5VVS - chains B and J of the 15 polymer chains in the assembly; structure by electron microscopy, 6.40 A resolution (low resolution: residue-level contacts below are approximate; hydrogen-bond / salt-bridge calls are withheld).

Chain B:
Protein: DNA-directed RNA polymerase II subunit RPB2
Organism: Saccharomyces cerevisiae (strain ATCC 204508 / S288c)
Notes: EC 2.7.7.6
Reference sequence: P08518 (RPB2_YEAST); numbering as in UniProt (aligned over 1-1224)
Chain sequence (1224 residues; numbered 1 to 1224; the number before each row is that of its first residue):
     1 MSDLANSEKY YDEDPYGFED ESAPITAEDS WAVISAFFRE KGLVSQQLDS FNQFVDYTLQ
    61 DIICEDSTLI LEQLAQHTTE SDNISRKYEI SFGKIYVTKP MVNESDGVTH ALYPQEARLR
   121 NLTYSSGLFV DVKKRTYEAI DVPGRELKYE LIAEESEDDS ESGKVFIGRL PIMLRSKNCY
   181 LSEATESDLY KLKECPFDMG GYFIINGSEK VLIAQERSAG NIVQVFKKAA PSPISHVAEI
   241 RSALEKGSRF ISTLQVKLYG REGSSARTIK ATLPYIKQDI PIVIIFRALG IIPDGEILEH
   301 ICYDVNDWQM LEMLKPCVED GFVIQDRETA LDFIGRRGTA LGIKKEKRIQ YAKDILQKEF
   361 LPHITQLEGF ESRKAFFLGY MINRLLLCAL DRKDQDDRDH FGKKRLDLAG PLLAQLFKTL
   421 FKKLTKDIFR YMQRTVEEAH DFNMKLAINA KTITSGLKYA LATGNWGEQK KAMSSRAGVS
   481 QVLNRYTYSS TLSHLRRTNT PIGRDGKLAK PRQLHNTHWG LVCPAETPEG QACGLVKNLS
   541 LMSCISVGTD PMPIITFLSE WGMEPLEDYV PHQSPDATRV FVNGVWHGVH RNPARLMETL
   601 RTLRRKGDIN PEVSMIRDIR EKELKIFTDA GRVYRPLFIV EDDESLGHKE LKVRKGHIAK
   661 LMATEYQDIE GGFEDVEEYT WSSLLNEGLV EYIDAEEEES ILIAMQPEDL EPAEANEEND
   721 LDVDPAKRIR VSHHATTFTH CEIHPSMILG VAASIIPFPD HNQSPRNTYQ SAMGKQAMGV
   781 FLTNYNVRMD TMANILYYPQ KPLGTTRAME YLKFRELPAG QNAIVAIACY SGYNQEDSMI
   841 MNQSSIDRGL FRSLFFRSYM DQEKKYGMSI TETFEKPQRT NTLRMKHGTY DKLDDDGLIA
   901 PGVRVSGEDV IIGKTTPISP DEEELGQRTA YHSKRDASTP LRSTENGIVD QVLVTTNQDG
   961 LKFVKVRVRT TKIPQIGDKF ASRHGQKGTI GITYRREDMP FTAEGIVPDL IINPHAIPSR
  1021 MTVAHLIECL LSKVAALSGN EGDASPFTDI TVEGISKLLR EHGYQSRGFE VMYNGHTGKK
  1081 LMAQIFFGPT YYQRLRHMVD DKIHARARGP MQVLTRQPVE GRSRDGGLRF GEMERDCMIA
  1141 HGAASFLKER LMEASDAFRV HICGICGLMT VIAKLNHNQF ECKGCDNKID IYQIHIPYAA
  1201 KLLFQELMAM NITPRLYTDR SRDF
Not modelled in the structure: 1-17
Metal / ion sites: Zn2+: Cys-1163, Cys-1166

Chain J:
Protein: DNA-directed RNA polymerases I, II, and III subunit RPABC5
Organism: Saccharomyces cerevisiae (strain ATCC 204508 / S288c)
Reference sequence: P22139 (RPAB5_YEAST); numbering as in UniProt (aligned over 1-70)
Chain sequence (70 residues; each row starts with the number of its first residue):
     1 MIVPVRCFSC GKVVGDKWES YLNLLQEDEL DEGTALSRLG LKRYCCRRMI LTHVDLIEKF
    61 LRYNPLEKRD
UniProt features mapped onto this chain:
  - binding site (Zn(2+)): Cys-7, Cys-10, Cys-45, Cys-46
  - cross-link: Lys-59 (Glycyl lysine isopeptide (Lys-Gly) (interchain with G-Cter in ubiquitin))
Metal / ion sites: Zn2+: Cys-7, Ser-9, Cys-10, Cys-45

Chain B / chain J interface:
Contacting residue pairs - 63 pairs, chain B then chain J:
  Glu-186(B) with Lys-59(J)
  Ser-187(B) with Asp-70(J)
  Tyr-190(B) with Lys-59(J); Arg-62(J); Tyr-63(J); Arg-69(J); Asp-70(J)
  Lys-191(B) with Arg-69(J)
  Glu-194(B) with Tyr-63(J)
  Cys-195(B) with Tyr-63(J)
  Thr-783(B) with Phe-60(J); Tyr-63(J)
  Asn-784(B) with Tyr-63(J)
  Asn-786(B) with Phe-60(J); Tyr-63(J)
  Tyr-797(B) with Met-1(J)
  Tyr-798(B) with Met-1(J); Ile-2(J); Pro-4(J)
  Pro-799(B) with Val-54(J)
  Gln-800(B) with Met-49(J); Thr-52(J); His-53(J); Val-54(J)
  Lys-801(B) with Thr-52(J); His-53(J); Val-54(J)
  Leu-803(B) with Leu-51(J); Thr-52(J)
  Glu-816(B) with Leu-56(J)
  Pro-818(B) with Val-54(J)
  Asn-822(B) with Arg-48(J); Thr-52(J)
  Ala-823(B) with Arg-48(J)
  Ile-824(B) with Tyr-44(J); Cys-45(J); Arg-48(J)
  Arg-848(B) with Val-5(J); Arg-6(J); Cys-7(J); Phe-8(J); Gly-11(J)
  Arg-996(B) with Ser-9(J)
  Glu-1004(B) with Arg-43(J)
  Ile-1006(B) with Arg-43(J); Tyr-44(J)
  Asp-1009(B) with Arg-48(J)
  Ala-1035(B) with Leu-51(J)
  Ala-1036(B) with Leu-36(J); Tyr-44(J); Arg-47(J); Leu-51(J)
  Leu-1037(B) with Arg-47(J)
  Ser-1038(B) with Asp-31(J); Gly-33(J)
  Gly-1039(B) with Glu-32(J); Leu-36(J); Leu-51(J)
  Asn-1040(B) with Asp-31(J); Glu-32(J)
  Glu-1041(B) with Thr-52(J)
  Phe-1087(B) with Tyr-44(J)
  Pro-1089(B) with Tyr-44(J)
Interface residues without a listed pair, chain B (39 interface residues in all): Lys-193, Val-780, Gly-1005, Lys-1033, Gly-1088
Interface residues without a listed pair, chain J (32 interface residues in all): Val-3, Cys-10

Summary:
39 residues of chain B and 32 residues of chain J are in contact. Cys-1163(B) and Cys-1166(B) form the Zn2+
site. Curated annotation (UniProt) lists 4 Zn2+-binding residues on chain J.
Chain B is DNA-directed RNA polymerase II subunit RPB2 and chain J is DNA-directed RNA polymerases I, II, and
III subunit RPABC5, both from Saccharomyces cerevisiae (strain ATCC 204508 / S288c); the structure, RNA pol II
elongation complex, was determined by electron microscopy (same publication as 5VVR).
